3PU0 - chains E and R of the 6 polymer chains in the assembly; structure by X-ray diffraction, 3.09 A resolution.

# Chain E
Protein: Nucleoprotein
From: Vesicular stomatitis Indiana virus
UniProt: P03521 (NCAP_VSIVA); residues 2-422 here = UniProt positions 2-422
Chain sequence (421 residues; numbered 2 to 422; the number before each row is that of its first residue):
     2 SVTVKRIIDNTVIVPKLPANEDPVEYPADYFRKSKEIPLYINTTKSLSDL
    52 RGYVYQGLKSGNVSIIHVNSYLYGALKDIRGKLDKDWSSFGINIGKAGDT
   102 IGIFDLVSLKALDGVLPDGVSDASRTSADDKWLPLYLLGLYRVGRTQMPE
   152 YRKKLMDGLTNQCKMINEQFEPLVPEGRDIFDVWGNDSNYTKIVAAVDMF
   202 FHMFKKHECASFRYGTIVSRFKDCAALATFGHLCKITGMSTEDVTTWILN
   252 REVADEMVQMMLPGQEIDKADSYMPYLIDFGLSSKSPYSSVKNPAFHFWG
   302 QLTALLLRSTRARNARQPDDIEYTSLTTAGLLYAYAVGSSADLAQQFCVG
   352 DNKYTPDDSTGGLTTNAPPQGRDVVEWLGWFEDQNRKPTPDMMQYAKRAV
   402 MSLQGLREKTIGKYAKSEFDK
Swiss-Prot annotation at these positions:
  - binding site (RNA): Arg143, Tyr152, Lys206, Arg214, Lys286, Arg317, Arg408
Bound ions: uranyl (VI) ion (4 sites), coordinated by Asp123, Glu253, Glu323, Asp358, Asp384
What the authors report for this chain:
  - binding site for the 45-nt RNA strand (chain R): Arg317, Lys410

# Chain R
Molecule: 45-nt RNA strand
Sequence (45 nucleotides; numbered 1 to 45; the number before each row is that of its first residue):
     1 CCCCCCCCCCCCCCCCCCCCCCCCCCCCCCCCCCCCCCCCCCCCC
Bound ions: uranyl (VI) ion site 1: C4, C6; uranyl (VI) ion site 2 near C15 (its only coordinating residue here); uranyl (VI) ion site 3 near C24 (its only coordinating residue here); uranyl (VI) ion site 4: C31, C32, C33; uranyl (VI) ion site 5: C40, C42

# Chain E / chain R interface
Pairs across the interface (36):
  Asp23(E) with C38(R), phosphate contact
  Arg143(E) with C44(R), salt bridge to the phosphate; C45(R), salt bridge to the phosphate
  Arg146(E) with C39(R), sugar contact
  Met149(E) with C42(R), sugar contact
  Glu151(E) with C42(R), phosphate contact; C43(R), sugar contact
  Lys155(E) with C43(R), phosphate contact; C44(R), salt bridge to the phosphate
  Asn162(E) with C45(R), base contact
  Ser212(E) with C45(R), base contact
  Arg214(E) with C45(R), sugar contact
  Tyr215(E) with C45(R), sugar contact
  Ile218(E) with C44(R), base contact; C45(R), phosphate contact
  Val219(E) with C44(R), base contact
  Asp224(E) with C38(R), hydrogen bond to the sugar; C39(R), hydrogen bond to the sugar; C40(R), phosphate contact
  Cys225(E) with C40(R), phosphate contact
  Ala226(E) with C40(R), hydrogen bond to the phosphate
  Lys286(E) with C38(R), salt bridge to the phosphate; C39(R), salt bridge to the phosphate
  Ser287(E) with C39(R), hydrogen bond to the phosphate
  Ser290(E) with C39(R), phosphate contact; C40(R), phosphate contact
  Ser291(E) with C40(R), hydrogen bond to the phosphate
  Val292(E) with C39(R), phosphate contact
  Arg312(E) with C41(R), base contact
  Asn315(E) with C41(R), sugar contact
  Arg317(E) with C40(R), hydrogen bond to the base; C41(R), salt bridge to the phosphate
  Arg408(E) with C41(R), hydrogen bond to the phosphate; C42(R), salt bridge to the phosphate; C43(R), salt bridge to the phosphate
  Lys410(E) with C40(R), base contact
Also at the interface, not in a pair above, chain E (29 interface residues in all): Asn187, Ala211, Ser285, Ala316
Also at the interface, not in a pair above, chain R (9 interface residues in all): C36

# In short
The interface between chain E and chain R involves 29 residues on one side and 9 on the other; the contacts
include 7 hydrogen bonds and 8 salt bridges. Polar pairs include Arg317(E)-C40(R), Asp224(E)-C38(R) and
Asp224(E)-C39(R). From the paper: a binding site for the 45-nt RNA strand (chain R) at Arg317(E) and
Lys410(E).
Here chain E is Nucleoprotein (Vesicular stomatitis Indiana virus) and chain R is a 45-nt RNA strand. Entry
3PU0 (Crystal Structure of a vesicular stomatitis virus nucleocapsid-polyC complex) was determined by X-ray
diffraction together with 3PTO, 3PTX, 3PU1 and 3PU4 from the same study.
